8EL6 - chains B and C of the 6 polymer chains in the assembly; structure by X-ray diffraction, 1.95 A resolution.

== Chain B ==
Molecule: Phycoerythrin550 beta subunit
Organism: Hemiselmis andersenii
UniProtKB: U5T8W0 (U5T8W0_HEMAN); residues 1-177 here = UniProt positions 1-177
Sequence (177 residues; row label = number of the first residue in the row):
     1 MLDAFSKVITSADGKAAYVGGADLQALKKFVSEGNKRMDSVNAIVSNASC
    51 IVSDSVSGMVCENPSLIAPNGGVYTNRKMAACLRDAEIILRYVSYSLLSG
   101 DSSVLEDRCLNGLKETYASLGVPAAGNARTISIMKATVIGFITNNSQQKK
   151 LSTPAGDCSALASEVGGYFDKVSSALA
Not modelled in the structure: 1-15
Construct notes: conflict V172 (Glu in U5T8W0)
Glycans and other covalent adducts: DiCys-(15,16)-Dihydrobiliverdin (AX9) linked to C50, C61; phycoerythrobilin (PEB) linked to C82, C158
Residues lining bound ligands:
  - DiCys-(15,16)-Dihydrobiliverdin (AX9): N47, I51, D54, S57, G58, E62, R129, S132, I133, A136, T137, G140, F141, N145, S146, Q147, Q148, K149
  - phycoerythrobilin (PEB), molecule 1: L24, K28, S32, N35, K36, M38, D39, S40, F141, I142, N144, L151, T153, P154, A155, G156, D157
  - phycoerythrobilin (PEB), molecule 2: V56, M59, L66, G72, V73, R77, K78, A81, R84, D85, I88, Y92, R108, C109, L113, T116, Y117, L120, V122, P123, G126, N127, T130
  - phycoerythrobilin (PEB), molecule 3: N76, R77, A80
Curated features (UniProtKB/Swiss-Prot):
  - binding site ((2R,3E)-phycoerythrobilin): Y18, K28, N35, D39, C82, R84, D85, N144, P154, G156, C158
  - binding site (15,16-dihydrobiliverdin): C50, D54, C61, R129, Q148, K149

== Chain C ==
Molecule: Phycoerythrin alpha-2 subunit
Organism: Hemiselmis andersenii
UniProtKB: U5TBJ3 (PHEA2_HEMAN); residues 1-62 here correspond to UniProt positions 48-109 (UniProt number = residue number + 47)
Sequence (62 residues; row label = number of the first residue in the row):
     1 AMKKDSKAPCVEVFDERDGCKAAGTQKASGDDGFCVKVSMKAIKMNAAEA
    51 TSVTKNYNTKLL
Modified residues: K4 (5-hydroxylysine; LYZ)
Glycans and other covalent adducts: phycoerythrobilin (PEB) linked to C20
Residues lining bound ligands:
  - DiCys-(15,16)-Dihydrobiliverdin (AX9): Y57, N58, T59, K60, L61
  - phycoerythrobilin (PEB), molecule 1: M2, K4, D5, S6, K7
  - phycoerythrobilin (PEB), molecule 2: V13, F14, D15, R17, F34, C35, V36
  - phycoerythrobilin (PEB), molecule 3: F14, E16, D18, K21, A22, T25, Q26, K27, A28, S29, G30, G33, F34, C35, K37
  - phycoerythrobilin (PEB), molecule 4: M45, N46, A47
Curated features (UniProtKB/Swiss-Prot):
  - binding site ((2R,3E)-phycoerythrobilin): D5, S6, E16, R17, C20, T25, K27, A28, K37

== How chain B and chain C interact ==
Pairs across the interface (14; chain B residue first):
  N76(B) with D18(C)
  R77(B) with C20(C)
  Q147(B) with T59(C); L62(C)
  Q148(B) with T59(C); L61(C); L62(C), hydrogen bond (side chain-backbone)
  K149(B) with S52(C), hydrogen bond; N56(C)
  K150(B) with K55(C); N56(C), hydrogen bond (backbone-side chain)
  L151(B) with K55(C), hydrogen bond (backbone-side chain)
  S152(B) with T51(C); K55(C)

== Overview ==
8 residues of chain B and 9 residues of chain C are in contact, with 4 hydrogen bonds. Polar pairs include
Q148(B)-L62(C), K149(B)-S52(C) and K150(B)-N56(C). Ligands of chain B: phycoerythrobilin. Chain C binds 3
copies of phycoerythrobilin and DiCys-(15,16)-Dihydrobiliverdin. Covalently linked
DiCys-(15,16)-Dihydrobiliverdin: at C50(B).
Chain B is Phycoerythrin550 beta subunit and chain C is Phycoerythrin alpha-2 subunit, both from Hemiselmis
andersenii; the structure, Light harvesting phycobiliprotein HaPE555 from the cryptophyte Hemiselmis
andersenii CCMP644 with an altered helix hA/hY conformation, was determined by X-ray diffraction (same
publication as 7SSF, 7SUT, 8EL3, 8EL4 and 8EL5).
